Entry 1KPI (X-ray diffraction, 2.65 A resolution); this record covers chain A.

[Chain A]
Name: Cyclopropane-fatty-acyl-phospholipid synthase 2
Organism: Mycobacterium tuberculosis
Notes: EC 2.1.1.79
Reference sequence: P0A5P0 (CFA2_MYCTU); numbering as in UniProt (aligned over 1-302)
Amino-acid sequence (302 residues; each row starts with the number of its first residue):
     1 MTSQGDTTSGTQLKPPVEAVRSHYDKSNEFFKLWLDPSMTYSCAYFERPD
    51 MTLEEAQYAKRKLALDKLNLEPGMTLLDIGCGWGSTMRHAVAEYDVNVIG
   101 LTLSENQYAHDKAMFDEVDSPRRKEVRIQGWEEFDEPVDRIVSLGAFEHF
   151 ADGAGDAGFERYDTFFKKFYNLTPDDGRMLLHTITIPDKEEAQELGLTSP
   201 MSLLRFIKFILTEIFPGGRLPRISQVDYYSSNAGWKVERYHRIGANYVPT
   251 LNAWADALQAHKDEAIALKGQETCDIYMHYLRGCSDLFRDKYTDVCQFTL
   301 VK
Unresolved in the structure: 1-11
Construct notes: conflict Cys274 (Tyr in P0A5P0)
Residues lining bound ligands:
  - didecyl-dimethyl-ammonium (10A): Tyr24, Tyr41, Ser42, Gly145, Glu148, His149, Ile184, Ile207, Leu211, Phe215, Gly218, Arg219, Leu220, Tyr247, Leu251, Trp254, Tyr280, Cys284, Leu287, Phe288, Thr293
  - carbonate ion (CO3): Ser42, Cys43, Gly145, Glu148, His182, Thr183, Ile184, Tyr247, Val295
  - S-adenosylhomocysteine (SAH): Pro15, Pro16, Val20, Tyr24, Met39, Thr40, Tyr41, Ser42, Gly80, Cys81, Gly82, Ser85, Leu101, Thr102, Leu103, Ser104, Gln107, Gln129, Gly130, Trp131, Glu132, Leu144, Gly145, Ala146, His149, Phe150

[Overview]
Chain A binds carbonate ion, S-adenosylhomocysteine and didecyl-dimethyl-ammonium.
Chain A is Cyclopropane-fatty-acyl-phospholipid synthase 2 (Mycobacterium tuberculosis); the structure,
Crystal Structure of mycolic acid cyclopropane synthase CmaA2 complexed with SAH and DDDMAB, was determined by
X-ray diffraction together with 1L1E, 1KP9, 1KPG and 1KPH from the same study.
